7QFD - chain A; structure by X-ray diffraction, 2.35 A resolution.

# Chain A
Name: GMC oxidoreductase family protein
Source organism: Pseudarthrobacter siccitolerans
UniProt: A0A024H8G7 (A0A024H8G7_9MICC); residues 1-519 here = UniProt positions 1-519
Amino-acid sequence (519 residues; row label = number of the first residue in the row):
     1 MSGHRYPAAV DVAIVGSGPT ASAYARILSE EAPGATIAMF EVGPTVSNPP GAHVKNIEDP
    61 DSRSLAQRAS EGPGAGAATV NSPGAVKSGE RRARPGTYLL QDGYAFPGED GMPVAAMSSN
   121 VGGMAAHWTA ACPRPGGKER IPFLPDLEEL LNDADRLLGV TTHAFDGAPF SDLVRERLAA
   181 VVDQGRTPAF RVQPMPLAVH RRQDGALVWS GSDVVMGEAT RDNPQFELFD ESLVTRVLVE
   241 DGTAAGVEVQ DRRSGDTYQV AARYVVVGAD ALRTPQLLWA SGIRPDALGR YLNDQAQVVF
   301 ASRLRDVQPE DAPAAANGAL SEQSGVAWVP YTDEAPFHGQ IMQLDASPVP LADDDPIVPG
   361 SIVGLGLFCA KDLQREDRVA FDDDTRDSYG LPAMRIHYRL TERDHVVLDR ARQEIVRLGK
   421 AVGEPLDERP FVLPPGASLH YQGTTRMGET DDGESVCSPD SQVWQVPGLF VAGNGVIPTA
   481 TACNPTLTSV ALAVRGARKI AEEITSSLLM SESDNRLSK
Not modelled in the structure: 1-4, 77-89, 201-206, 308-320, 345-359, 510-519
Residues lining bound ligands:
  - FAD (flavin-adenine dinucleotide): Val15, Gly16, Ser17, Gly18, Pro19, Thr20, Ala21, Phe40, Glu41, Val42, Gly43, Arg94, Thr97, Ser118, Ser119, Asn120, Gly122, Gly123, Met124, Ala125, His127, Trp128, Thr129, Ala130, Ala131, Ser232, Leu233, Val234, Gly268, Ala269, Asp270, Arg273, Gln340, Leu439, His440, Gly473, Asn474, Asn484, Pro485, Thr486
  - alpha-D-glucopyranose (GLC): Arg94, Thr129, Gln297, Gln340, Met342, Phe368, Ala437, Ser438, His440
What the authors report for this chain:
  - binding site for alpha-D-glucopyranose: His440
  - conformationally variable residues (loop rearrangement, order/disorder transition): Ala77 to Gly89, Asp345 to Pro359
  - mutagenesis - Q297A, Q340A: decreased catalytic activity on alpha-D-glucopyranose
  - mutagenesis - R94A, T129A: unchanged catalytic activity on alpha-D-glucopyranose
  - mutagenesis - N120V, A125S/A126T: decreased binding to flavin-adenine dinucleotide
  - mutagenesis - H440A, N484A: abolished catalytic activity
  - catalytic residues: His440, Asn484 (proposed by the authors, not directly observed)

# Overview
Chain A binds flavin-adenine dinucleotide and alpha-D-glucopyranose. From the paper: catalytic residues His440
and Asn484; Q297A and Q340A reduce catalytic activity on alpha-D-glucopyranose; 8 substitutions were tested in
all.
Chain A is GMC oxidoreductase family protein (Pseudarthrobacter siccitolerans); the structure, Crystal
structure of a bacterial pyranose 2-oxidase complex with D-glucose, was determined by X-ray diffraction,
deposited together with 7QVA and 7QF8.
